Entry 1M19 (X-ray diffraction, 2.30 A resolution); this record covers chains I and F of the 10 polymer chains in the assembly.

# Chain I
Molecule: Palindromic 146 Base Pair DNA Fragment
Sequence (146 nucleotides; numbered 1 to 146; the number before each row is that of its first residue):
     1 ATCAATATCC ACCTGCAGAT TCTACCAAAA GTGTATTTGG AAACTGCTCC ATCAAAAGGC
    61 ATGTTCAGCG GAATTCCGCT GAACATGCCT TTTGATGGAG CAGTTTCCAA ATACACTTTT
   121 GGTAGAATCT GCAGGTGGAT ATTGAT
Small-molecule neighbours:
  - gamma-amino-butanoic acid / beta-alanine / 3-amino-(dimethylpropylamine) / IMT / 4-amino-(1-methylpyrrole)-2-carboxylic acid, molecule 1: DG31, DT32, DG33, DT34, DA35, DT36
  - gamma-amino-butanoic acid / beta-alanine / 3-amino-(dimethylpropylamine) / IMT / 4-amino-(1-methylpyrrole)-2-carboxylic acid, molecule 2: DG40, DA41, DA42, DA43, DC44, DT45, DG46, DC47, DT48
  - gamma-amino-butanoic acid / beta-alanine / 3-amino-(dimethylpropylamine) / IMT / 4-amino-(1-methylpyrrole)-2-carboxylic acid, molecule 3: DC69, DG70, DG71, DA72, DA73, DT74, DT75, DC76
  - gamma-amino-butanoic acid / beta-alanine / 3-amino-(dimethylpropylamine) / IMT / 4-amino-(1-methylpyrrole)-2-carboxylic acid, molecule 4: DC101, DA102, DG103, DT104, DT105, DT106, DC107, DC108
  - gamma-amino-butanoic acid / beta-alanine / 3-amino-(dimethylpropylamine) / IMT / 4-amino-(1-methylpyrrole)-2-carboxylic acid, molecule 5: DA111, DT112, DA113, DC114, DA115, DC116, DT117, DT118, DT119

# Chain F
Name: Histone H4
Organism: Xenopus laevis
UniProtKB: A0A8J1LTD2 (A0A8J1LTD2_XENLA); residues 201-302 here correspond to UniProt positions 15-116 (UniProt number = residue number - 186)
Amino-acid sequence (102 residues; each row starts with the number of its first residue):
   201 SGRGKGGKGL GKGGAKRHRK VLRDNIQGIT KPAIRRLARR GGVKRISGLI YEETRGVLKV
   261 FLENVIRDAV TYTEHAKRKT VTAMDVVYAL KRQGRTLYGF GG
Unresolved in the structure: 201-216

# Interface between chain I and chain F
Contacting residue pairs (12):
  DT80(I) - Arg245(F)  sugar contact
  DT80(I) - Ile246(F)  sugar contact
  DT80(I) - Ser247(F)  phosphate contact
  DT80(I) - Gly248(F)  hydrogen bond to the phosphate
  DG81(I) - Arg235(F)  salt bridge to the phosphate
  DG81(I) - Arg245(F)  phosphate contact
  DG81(I) - Ile246(F)  hydrogen bond to the phosphate
  DG100(I) - Lys279(F)  salt bridge to the phosphate
  DG100(I) - Thr280(F)  phosphate contact
  DC101(I) - Arg278(F)  phosphate contact
  DC101(I) - Lys279(F)  hydrogen bond to the phosphate
  DC101(I) - Thr280(F)  hydrogen bond to the phosphate
Also at the interface, not in a pair above, chain I (6 interface residues in all): DC79, DA102
Also at the interface, not in a pair above, chain F (10 interface residues in all): Lys244, Lys277

# Summary
The interface between chain I and chain F involves 6 residues on one side and 10 on the other; the contacts
include 4 hydrogen bonds and 2 salt bridges. Among the polar pairs are DT80(I)-Gly248(F), DG81(I)-Ile246(F)
and DC101(I)-Lys279(F).
Here chain I is Palindromic 146 Base Pair DNA Fragment and chain F is Histone H4 (Xenopus laevis). Entry 1M19
(Ligand binding alters the structure and dynamics of nucleosomal DNA) was determined by X-ray diffraction
(same publication as 1M18 and 1M1A).
